Entry 2AFQ (X-ray diffraction, 1.93 A resolution); this record covers chains C and D of the 4 polymer chains in the assembly.

Chain C:
Molecule: Prothrombin
Organism: Homo sapiens
Notes: EC 3.4.21.5; fragment: Light Chain
UniProt: P00734 (THRB_HUMAN); residues 1-14 here correspond to UniProt positions 336-349 (UniProt number = residue number + 335)
Amino-acid sequence (29 residues; each row starts with the number of its first residue; a row labelled like 14A-14K holds insertion residues (14A, then the next letters in order)):
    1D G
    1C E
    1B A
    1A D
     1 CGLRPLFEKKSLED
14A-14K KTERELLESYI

Chain D:
Molecule: Prothrombin
Organism: Homo sapiens
Notes: EC 3.4.21.5; fragment: Heavy Chain
UniProt: P00734 (THRB_HUMAN); the construct lacks a stretch of the UniProt sequence and is renumbered around it, so the offset changes along the chain: 16-36 = UniProt 364-384; 37-60 = UniProt 386-409; 61-77 = UniProt 419-435; 78-97 = UniProt 437-456; 6 more segments
Amino-acid sequence (259 residues; numbered 16 to 247 plus 37 insertion-coded residues; 10 numbers in that range are skipped by the numbering (no residue carries them; nothing is unmodelled there); the number before each row is that of its first residue; a row labelled like 60A-60I holds insertion residues (60A, then the next letters in order)):
    16 IVEGSDAEIGMSPWQVMLFRK
   36A S
    37 PQELLCGASLISDRWVLTAAHCLL
60A-60I YPPWDKNFT
    61 ENDLLVRIGKHSRTRYE
   77A R
    78 NIEKISMLEKIYIHPRYNWR
   97A E
    98 NLDRDIALMKLKKPVAFSDYIHPVCLPDRETA
129A-129C ASL
   130 LQAGYKGRVTGWG
142A-142N NLKETWTANVGKGQ
   152 PSVLQVVNLPIVERPVCKDSTRIRITDNMFCAG
  184A Y
   185 KP
186A-186D DEGK
   187 RGDACEGDSGGPFVMKSP
204A-204B FN
   205 NRWYQMGIVSWGEG
   220 CD
  221A R
   222 DGKYGFYTHVFRLKKWIQKVIDQFGE
Unresolved in the structure: 142A-142N, 186A-186D, 245-247
Disulfides: Cys42-Cys58, Cys168-Cys182, Cys191-Cys220
Swiss-Prot annotation at these positions:
  - region: Ala183 to Val200 (High affinity receptor-binding region which is also known as the TP508 peptide)
  - active site (Charge relay system): His57, Asp102, Ser195
  - glycosylation: Asn60G (N-linked (GlcNAc...) (complex) asparagine)
Reported in the primary citation:
  - post-translational modification sites: Asn60G
  - catalytic residues: Ser195

Interface between chain C and chain D:
Inter-chain disulfides: Cys1(C)-Cys122(D)
Contacting residue pairs (60):
  Cys1(C) - Pro120(D)
  Cys1(C) - Val121(D)
  Cys1(C) - Cys122(D)  disulfide
  Cys1(C) - Arg206(D)  hydrogen bond (backbone-side chain)
  Asp1A(C) - His119(D)  salt bridge
  Asp1A(C) - Arg206(D)
  Ala1B(C) - Arg206(D)  hydrogen bond (backbone-side chain)
  Glu1C(C) - Phe114(D)
  Glu1C(C) - Pro120(D)
  Gly2(C) - Pro120(D)  hydrogen bond (backbone-backbone)
  Gly2(C) - Cys122(D)  hydrogen bond (backbone-side chain)
  Gly2(C) - Arg206(D)
  Gly2(C) - Trp207(D)  hydrogen bond (backbone-backbone)
  Leu3(C) - His119(D)  hydrogen bond (backbone-side chain)
  Leu3(C) - Asn205(D)
  Leu3(C) - Arg206(D)
  Arg4(C) - Met26(D)  hydrogen bond (side chain-backbone)
  Arg4(C) - Pro28(D)
  Arg4(C) - Trp29(D)
  Arg4(C) - Arg137(D)
  Arg4(C) - Trp207(D)
  Pro5(C) - Ser115(D)
  Pro5(C) - Asp116(D)
  Pro5(C) - His119(D)
  Leu6(C) - Ile24(D)
  Leu6(C) - Asp116(D)
  Leu6(C) - Tyr117(D)  hydrophobic
  Phe7(C) - Glu23(D)
  Phe7(C) - Ile24(D)
  Phe7(C) - Gly25(D)
  Phe7(C) - Met26(D)  hydrophobic
  Glu8(C) - Lys202(D)  salt bridge
  Glu8(C) - Asn205(D)
  Glu8(C) - Trp207(D)  hydrogen bond
  Lys9(C) - His119(D)
  Asp14(C) - Glu23(D)
  Asp14(C) - Met26(D)
  Asp14(C) - Arg137(D)  salt bridge
  Asp14(C) - Trp207(D)
  Lys14A(C) - Glu23(D)  hydrogen bond (backbone-side chain)
  Thr14B(C) - Arg137(D)  hydrogen bond
  Thr14B(C) - Asn159(D)  hydrogen bond
  Glu14C(C) - Arg137(D)
  Glu14C(C) - Lys202(D)  salt bridge
  Glu14E(C) - Lys135(D)  salt bridge
  Glu14E(C) - Asn159(D)  hydrogen bond
  Glu14E(C) - Tyr184A(D)  hydrogen bond
  Leu14F(C) - Lys135(D)
  Leu14F(C) - Gly136(D)
  Leu14F(C) - Asn159(D)
  Leu14F(C) - Trp207(D)  hydrophobic
  Leu14G(C) - Pro204(D)  hydrophobic
  Ser14I(C) - Gly133(D)
  Ser14I(C) - Tyr134(D)
  Ser14I(C) - Lys135(D)  hydrogen bond (side chain-backbone)
  Tyr14J(C) - Leu129C(D)  hydrophobic
  Tyr14J(C) - Tyr134(D)  hydrophobic
  Tyr14J(C) - Met201(D)
  Tyr14J(C) - Lys202(D)  hydrogen bond (side chain-backbone)
  Tyr14J(C) - Pro204(D)
Other interface residues (no listed pair), chain D (29 interface residues in all): Asn204B

In short:
21 residues of chain C face 29 of chain D across their interface; the contacts include 1 disulfide bond, 15
hydrogen bonds and 5 salt bridges. Among the polar pairs are Asp1A(C)-His119(D), Glu8(C)-Lys202(D) and
Glu14E(C)-Lys135(D). Curated annotation (UniProt) lists 3 active-site residues on chain D. From the paper: the
catalytic residue Ser195(D); a modification site at Asn60G(D).
Chain C is Prothrombin and chain D is Prothrombin, both from Homo sapiens; the structure, 1.9 angstrom crystal
structure of wild-type human thrombin in the sodium free state, was determined by X-ray diffraction.
